PDB entry 8J7B | electron microscopy, 3.22 A resolution | chains B and F of the 16 polymer chains in the assembly

Chain B:
Name: Photosystem I P700 chlorophyll a apoprotein A2
Source organism: Arabidopsis thaliana
Notes: EC 1.97.1.12
UniProt: P56767 (PSAB_ARATH); residues 1-734 here = UniProt positions 1-734
Chain sequence (734 residues; row label = number of the first residue in the row):
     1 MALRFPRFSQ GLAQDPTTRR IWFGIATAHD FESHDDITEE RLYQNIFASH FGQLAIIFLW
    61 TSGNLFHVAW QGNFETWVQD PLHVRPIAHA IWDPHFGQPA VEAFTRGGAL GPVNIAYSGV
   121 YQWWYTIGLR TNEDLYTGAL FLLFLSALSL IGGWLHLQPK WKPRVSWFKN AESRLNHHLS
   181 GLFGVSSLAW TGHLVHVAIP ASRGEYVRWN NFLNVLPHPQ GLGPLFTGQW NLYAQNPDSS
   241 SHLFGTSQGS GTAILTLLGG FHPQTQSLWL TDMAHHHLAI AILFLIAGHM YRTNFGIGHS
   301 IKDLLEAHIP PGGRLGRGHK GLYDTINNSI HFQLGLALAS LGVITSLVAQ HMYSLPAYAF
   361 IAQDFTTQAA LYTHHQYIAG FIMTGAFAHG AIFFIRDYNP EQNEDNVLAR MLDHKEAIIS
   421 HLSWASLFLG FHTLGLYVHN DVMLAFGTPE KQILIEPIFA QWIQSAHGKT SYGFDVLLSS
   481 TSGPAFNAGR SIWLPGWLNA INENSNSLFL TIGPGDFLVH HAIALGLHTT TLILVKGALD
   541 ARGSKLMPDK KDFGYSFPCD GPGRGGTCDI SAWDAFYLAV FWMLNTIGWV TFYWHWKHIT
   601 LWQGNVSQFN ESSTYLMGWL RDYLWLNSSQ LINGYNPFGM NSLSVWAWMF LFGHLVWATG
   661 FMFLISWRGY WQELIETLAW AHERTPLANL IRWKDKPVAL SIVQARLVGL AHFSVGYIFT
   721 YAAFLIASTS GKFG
Unresolved in the structure: 1-2
Ion coordination: chlorophyll a Mg site 1 near Gln53 (its only coordinating residue here); chlorophyll a Mg site 2 near Asp93 (its only coordinating residue here)
Residues lining bound ligands:
  - beta-carotene (BCR), molecule 1: Ile21, Ile25, Ile691
  - beta-carotene (BCR), molecule 2: Leu54, Ile57, Phe58, Gly181, Leu182, Val185, Ser186
  - beta-carotene (BCR), molecule 3: Leu65, Trp123, Trp124, Ile127, Gly138, Phe141, Leu142, Leu145, Trp209, Phe212
  - beta-carotene (BCR), molecule 4: Leu188, Leu222, Leu225, Ile282, Leu285, Ile286, His289, Ile297
  - beta-carotene (BCR), molecule 5: Phe332, Gly335, Leu336, Ala339, Val343, Met383, Ala386, Phe387, Gly390, Phe393, Phe394, Ala538
  - beta-carotene (BCR), molecule 6: Met411, Val535, Leu539
  - beta-carotene (BCR), molecule 7: Phe428, His432, Thr433, Leu436, Ile455, Phe517, His521
  - beta-carotene (BCR), molecule 8: Phe431, Leu434, Gly435, Val438
  - beta-carotene (BCR), molecule 9: Val645, Trp648, Met649, Phe652, Ile675, Leu678, Phe719
  - beta-carotene (BCR), molecule 10: Thr685, Pro686, Leu687
  - chlorophyll a isomer (CL0): Leu620, Leu624, Trp625
  - chlorophyll a (CLA), molecule 1: Phe5, Phe8, Gly24, Ile25, Ala28, His29, Phe31, His34, Ser49, Ile56
  - chlorophyll a (CLA), molecule 2: Thr18, Ile21, Trp22, Ile675, Leu678, His682, Ile691, Arg692, Trp693, Lys694, Asp695, Pro697, Val698
  - chlorophyll a (CLA), molecule 3: Trp22, Phe652, Leu655, Val656, Thr659, Met662, Phe663, Leu700, Val708, Ala711, His712, Val715
  - chlorophyll a (CLA), molecule 4: Ile25, Ala26, Thr27, Ala28, His29, Asp30, His331, Leu334, Leu338, Phe381, Ile382, Thr384, Gly385, Ala388, His389, Ile392, Arg396, Tyr555, Trp573, Phe576
  - chlorophyll a (CLA), molecule 5: His29, Phe31, Tyr43, Ile46, Ser49, His50, Gln53, Leu54, Arg174, His178, Ile330, His331, Gln333, Leu334, Ala337, Leu338, Leu341
  - chlorophyll a (CLA), molecule 6: His29, Gln53, Ile56, Ile57, Trp60, Leu341, Phe381, Ile382
  - chlorophyll a (CLA), molecule 7: Phe47, Phe51, Leu148, Gly152, Leu155, His156, Trp161, Trp167
  - chlorophyll a (CLA), molecule 8: Phe47, His50, Phe51, Leu54, Trp123, Trp167, Phe168, Asn170, Ser173, Arg174, His177, His178, Gly181, Leu182, Phe183, Tyr358
  - chlorophyll a (CLA), molecule 9: Ile57, Trp60, Thr61, Ser118, Gly119, Trp123, Val185, Ser186, Ala189, Leu341, Ile344, Thr345, Val348, Met352, Tyr358, Leu371, His374, His375, Ile378, Ile382
  - chlorophyll a (CLA), molecule 10: Phe58, Ile127, Gly128, Leu129, Asp134, Thr137, Gly138, Phe141, Leu145, Leu148, Ser186, Ala189, Trp190, Gly192, His193, His196, Val197, Val207, Arg208, Trp209, Phe212
  - chlorophyll a (CLA), molecule 11: Leu59, Trp60, Gly63, Phe66, His67, Trp70, Gln71, His89, Ala90, Trp92
  - chlorophyll a (CLA), molecule 12: Trp60, Asn64, Val68, Ala88, His89, Asn114, Ile115, Ala116, Tyr117, Ser118, Val120, Val645, Trp646, Met649, Phe719
  - chlorophyll a (CLA), molecule 13: Trp60, Asn64, Tyr117, Ser118, Ala370, Thr373, His374, Tyr377, Ile378, Phe381, Met649, Val715, Ile718, Phe719, Tyr721, Ala722, Leu725, Ile726
  - chlorophyll a (CLA), molecule 14: His89, Ala90, Ile91, Trp92, Asp93, His95, Phe96, Phe104, Asn114, Ser644, Val645, Trp648
  - chlorophyll a (CLA), molecule 15: Trp123, Thr126, Ile127, Phe183, Ser186, Ser187, Trp190, Met273, His276, His277, Ile280, Ile344, Leu347, Val348, Met352, Ala357, Tyr358
  - chlorophyll a (CLA), molecule 16: Trp167, Asn170, Ser173, His177, Thr293, Asn294, Phe295
  - chlorophyll a (CLA), molecule 17: Ala171, Arg174, Leu175, His178, Leu179, Phe183, Ile301, Leu305, Tyr323, Ile326, Asn327, Leu336, Ala337, Ser340, Ile344
  - chlorophyll a (CLA), molecule 18: Leu175, Leu179, Leu283, Phe284, Ala287, Met290, Tyr291, Ile301, Leu304
  - chlorophyll a (CLA), molecule 19: Asn176, His177, Ser180, Val185, Leu285, His289, Tyr291, Thr293, Phe295, Ile297
  - chlorophyll a (CLA), molecule 20: Leu188, Ala189, Thr191, Gly192, Val195, His196, Phe212, Leu213, Val215, Leu216, Pro217, His218, Gly221, Leu222, Tyr233, Leu278
  - chlorophyll a (CLA), molecule 21: Leu225, Trp230, Asn231, Tyr233, Ala234, Leu255, Thr256, Leu257, His275, Leu278, Ala279, Ile282, Leu283, Ile492
  - chlorophyll a (CLA), molecule 22: Thr256, Leu257, Gly259, Gly260, Leu268, Asp272, Met273, His275, His276, Ala279, Ile280, Leu283, His351, Leu355, Trp493, Trp497
  - chlorophyll a (CLA), molecule 23: Ile286, Ala287, His289, Met290, Ile297, Gly298, His299
  - chlorophyll a (CLA), molecule 24: Met290, His299, Asp303, Leu304, Ala307, His308
  - chlorophyll a (CLA), molecule 25: Leu305, His308, Leu315, His319, Leu322, Ile326, Phe332, Val407, Leu408, Met411
  - chlorophyll a (CLA), molecule 26: Ala307, His308, Ile309, Pro310, Pro311, Arg314, Leu315
  - chlorophyll a (CLA), molecule 27: Arg314, Leu315, Val407, Arg410, Met411, His414, Ala417, Ile418, His421
  - chlorophyll a (CLA), molecule 28: Leu336, Ala339, Ser340, Val343, Leu347, Gln350, His351, Tyr353, Ser354, Leu355, Leu508, Phe509
  - chlorophyll a (CLA), molecule 29: Val343, Ser346, Leu347, Gln350, Gln376, Gly380, Met383, Phe387, Leu527, Thr530, Thr531, Leu534, Met583, Ile587
  - chlorophyll a (CLA), molecule 30: Gln350, Tyr353, Tyr372, Gln376, Phe459, Ala460, Ile463, Gln464, Phe509, Leu510, Ile512, His520, Ile523, Leu527, Val590, Tyr593, Trp594, His598
  - chlorophyll a (CLA), molecule 31: Ala417, His421, Trp424
  - chlorophyll a (CLA), molecule 32: Ile418, His421, Leu422, Trp424, Ala524, His528, Thr531
  - chlorophyll a (CLA), molecule 33: Ser420, Ser423, Trp424, Leu427, Phe431
  - chlorophyll a (CLA), molecule 34: Trp424, Leu427, Phe428, Phe431, His432
  - chlorophyll a (CLA), molecule 35: Ser426, Leu427, Gly430, Phe431, Leu434, Leu525, Thr529, Leu532, Ile533, Leu578, Phe581, Trp582
  - chlorophyll a (CLA), molecule 36: Phe428, Leu429, Glu456, Pro457, Ile458, Phe459, Ala460, Asp516, Phe517, His520, His521, Ala524, His528
  - chlorophyll a (CLA), molecule 37: His432, Gly435, Leu436, Val438, His439, Val442, Met443, Lys451, Ile453
  - chlorophyll a (CLA), molecule 38: Thr433, Leu434, Tyr437, Val519, Ala522, Leu525, Asn585, Trp589, Phe592, Leu616, Trp619, Leu624, Ser628, Ile632, Phe650, His654, Trp657, Tyr717, Thr720, Tyr721, Phe724
  - chlorophyll a (CLA), molecule 39: Leu434, Val438, Asp441, Leu525, Phe581, Trp582, Asn585, Trp589, Leu616, Leu620, Trp657
  - chlorophyll a (CLA), molecule 40: Ile458, Phe459, Trp462
  - chlorophyll a (CLA), molecule 41: Trp462, Ile463, Ala466, His467, Leu477, Leu478, Trp493, Trp497
  - chlorophyll a (CLA), molecule 42: Leu477, Pro484, Ala485, Ala488, Ile492, Trp493
  - chlorophyll a (CLA), molecule 43: Trp648, Leu651, Phe652, His654, Leu655, Trp657, Ala658
  - chlorophyll a (CLA), molecule 44: Leu655, Ala658, Thr659, Phe661, Met662, Ile665, Ser666, Tyr670, Trp671, Leu674
  - chlorophyll a (CLA), molecule 45: Leu678, Ala681, His682, Thr685, Ala688, Ile691
  - chlorophyll a (CLA), molecule 46: Trp680, Ala681, Arg684, Thr685, Pro686
  - phylloquinone (PQN): Trp22, Met662, Phe663, Ser666, Trp667, Arg668, Trp671, Ala699, Leu700, Ser701, Ala705
  - 4Fe-4S cluster (SF4): Cys559, Gly561, Pro562, Thr567, Cys568, Trp667, Arg706
Swiss-Prot annotation at these positions:
  - binding site ([4Fe-4S] cluster): Cys559, Cys568
  - binding site (chlorophyll a): His654, Met662, Tyr670
  - binding site (phylloquinone): Trp671

Chain F:
Name: Photosystem I reaction center subunit III, chloroplastic
Source organism: Arabidopsis thaliana
UniProt: Q9SHE8 (PSAF_ARATH); numbering as in UniProt (aligned over 1-221)
Chain sequence (221 residues; row label = number of the first residue in the row):
     1 MSLTIPANLV LNPRSNKSLT QSVPKSSARF VCSDDKSSSS TPQSMKAFSA AVALSSILLS
    61 APMPAVADIS GLTPCKDSKQ FAKREKQQIK KLESSLKLYA PESAPALALN AQIEKTKRRF
   121 DNYGKYGLLC GSDGLPHLIV NGDQRHWGEF ITPGILFLYI AGWIGWVGRS YLIAISGEKK
   181 PAMKEIIIDV PLASRIIFRG FIWPVAAYRE FLNGDLIAKD V
Unresolved in the structure: 1-67, 220-221
Ion coordination: chlorophyll a Mg near Asn141 (its only coordinating residue here)
Residues lining bound ligands:
  - beta-carotene (BCR), molecule 1: Arg118, Asn122, Tyr126, Glu149, Phe150, Pro153
  - beta-carotene (BCR), molecule 2: Pro153, Leu156, Phe157, Ile160, Ile164
  - beta-carotene (BCR), molecule 3: Gly162, Gly165, Trp166, Arg169, Trp203, Ala207
  - chlorophyll a (CLA), molecule 1: Val140, Phe150, Ile151, Gly154, Ile155
  - chlorophyll a (CLA), molecule 2: Asn141, Gly142, Asp143, Gln144
  - chlorophyll a (CLA), molecule 3: Phe150, Gly154, Phe157, Leu158, Ala161, Ile164, Gly165
  - chlorophyll a (CLA), molecule 4: Leu156, Ile160, Trp163, Ile164, Val167, Ile197
  - chlorophyll a (CLA), molecule 5: Gly165, Val167, Gly168, Arg169, Tyr171
  - chlorophyll a (CLA), molecule 6: Tyr171, Leu172, Glu185, Ile186, Ile188, Ile197

How chain B and chain F interact:
Residue-residue contacts (29; chain B residue first):
  Gly447(B) - Gln88(F)
  Thr448(B) - Arg119(F)
  Pro449(B) - Arg84(F)
  Pro449(B) - Gln88(F)
  Pro449(B) - Leu135(F)
  Glu450(B) - Gln88(F)  hydrogen bond
  Glu450(B) - Arg119(F)  salt bridge
  Glu450(B) - Phe120(F)
  Glu450(B) - Tyr123(F)
  Glu450(B) - Leu135(F)
  Glu450(B) - Pro136(F)
  Lys451(B) - Arg119(F)
  Gln452(B) - Leu135(F)
  Ile453(B) - Leu138(F)  hydrophobic
  Leu454(B) - Leu135(F)  hydrophobic
  Leu454(B) - Pro136(F)
  Leu454(B) - His137(F)
  Leu454(B) - Leu138(F)  hydrogen bond (backbone-backbone)
  Ile455(B) - Leu138(F)
  Ile455(B) - Val140(F)  hydrophobic
  Glu456(B) - Ser70(F)
  Glu456(B) - His137(F)  salt bridge
  Glu456(B) - Leu138(F)  hydrogen bond (backbone-backbone)
  Ile458(B) - Ile69(F)  hydrophobic
  Ile458(B) - Asn141(F)
  Gln461(B) - Ser70(F)
  Tyr472(B) - Ser70(F)
  Tyr472(B) - Gly71(F)  hydrogen bond (backbone-backbone)
  Glu611(B) - Asp133(F)
Also at the interface, not in a pair above, chain B (17 interface residues in all): Phe459, Phe474, Pro514
Also at the interface, not in a pair above, chain F (17 interface residues in all): Leu72, Ile139

Summary:
The chain B/chain F interface involves 17 residues from each chain; the contacts include 4 hydrogen bonds and
2 salt bridges. Polar contacts include Glu450(B)-Arg119(F), Glu456(B)-His137(F) and Glu450(B)-Gln88(F). 4
chlorophyll a molecules and one beta-carotene molecule are bound between chain B and chain F.
Chain B is Photosystem I P700 chlorophyll a apoprotein A2 and chain F is Photosystem I reaction center subunit
III, chloroplastic, both from Arabidopsis thaliana; the structure, Coordinates of Cryo-EM structure of the
Arabidopsis thaliana PSI in state 2 (PSI-ST2), was determined by electron microscopy together with 8J7A from
the same study.
